5UWJ - chains C and D of the 4 polymer chains in the assembly; structure by X-ray diffraction, 2.22 A resolution.

[Chain C]
Molecule: Exportin-1
Source organism: Saccharomyces cerevisiae
Reference sequence: P30822 (XPO1_YEAST); numbering as in UniProt; present here: 1-376, 414-1058
Sequence (1024 residues; numbered -2 to 1058; 37 numbers in that range are skipped by the numbering (no residue carries them; nothing is unmodelled there); the number before each row is that of its first residue; numbers below 1 keep their minus sign (Gly-2 is residue -2)):
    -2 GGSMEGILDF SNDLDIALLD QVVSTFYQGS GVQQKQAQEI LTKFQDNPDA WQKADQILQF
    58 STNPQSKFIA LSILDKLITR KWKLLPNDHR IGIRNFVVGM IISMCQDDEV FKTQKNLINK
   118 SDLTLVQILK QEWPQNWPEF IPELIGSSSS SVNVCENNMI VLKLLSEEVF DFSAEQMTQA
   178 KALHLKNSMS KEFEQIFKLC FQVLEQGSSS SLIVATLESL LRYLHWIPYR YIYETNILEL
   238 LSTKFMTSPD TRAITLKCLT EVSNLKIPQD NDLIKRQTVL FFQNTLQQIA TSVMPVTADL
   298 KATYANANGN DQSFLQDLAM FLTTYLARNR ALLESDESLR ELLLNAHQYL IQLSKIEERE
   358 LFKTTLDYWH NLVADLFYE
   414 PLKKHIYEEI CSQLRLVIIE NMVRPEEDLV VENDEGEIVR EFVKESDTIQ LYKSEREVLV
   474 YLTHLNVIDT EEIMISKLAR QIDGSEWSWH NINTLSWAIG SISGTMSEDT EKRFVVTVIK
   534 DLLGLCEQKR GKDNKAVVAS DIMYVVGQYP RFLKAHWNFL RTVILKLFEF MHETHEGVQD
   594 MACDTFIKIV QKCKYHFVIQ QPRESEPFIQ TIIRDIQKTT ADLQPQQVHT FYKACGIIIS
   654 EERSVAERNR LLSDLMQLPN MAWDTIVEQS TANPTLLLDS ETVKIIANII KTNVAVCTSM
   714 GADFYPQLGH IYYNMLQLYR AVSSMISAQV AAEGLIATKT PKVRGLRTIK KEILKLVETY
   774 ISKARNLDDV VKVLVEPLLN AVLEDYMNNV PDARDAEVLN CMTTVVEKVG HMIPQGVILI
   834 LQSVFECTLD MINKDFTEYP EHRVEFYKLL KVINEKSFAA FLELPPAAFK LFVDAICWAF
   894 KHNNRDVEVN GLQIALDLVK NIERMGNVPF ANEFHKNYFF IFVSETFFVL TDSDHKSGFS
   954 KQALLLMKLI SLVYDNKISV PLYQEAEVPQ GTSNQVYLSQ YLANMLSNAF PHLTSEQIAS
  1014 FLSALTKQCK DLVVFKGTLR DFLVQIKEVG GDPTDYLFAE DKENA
Disordered / not traced: -2, 440-460, 1054-1058
Sequence notes: expression tag (-2 to 0); conflict Asp441 (Val in P30822), Gly537 (Asp in P30822), Cys539 (Thr in P30822), Glu540 (Val in P30822), Gln541 (Lys in P30822), Cys1022 (Tyr in P30822)

[Chain D]
Molecule: Synaptic functional regulator FMR1
Sequence (15 residues; numbered 423 to 437; the number before each row is that of its first residue):
   423 YLKEVDQLRL ERLQI
Disordered / not traced: 423-426

[Interface between chain C and chain D]
Contacting residue pairs (24; chain C residue first):
  Val529(C) with Leu430(D)
  Ile532(C) with Leu430(D), hydrophobic
  Lys533(C) with Leu430(D)
  Cys539(C) with Leu435(D), hydrophobic; Gln436(D)
  Lys545(C) with Ile437(D)
  Lys548(C) with Gln436(D); Ile437(D)
  Ala552(C) with Ile437(D), hydrophobic
  Phe565(C) with Val427(D), hydrophobic
  His569(C) with Val427(D)
  Asn571(C) with Asp428(D)
  Phe572(C) with Val427(D), hydrophobic; Leu430(D), hydrophobic; Leu432(D), hydrophobic
  Thr575(C) with Leu432(D); Glu433(D)
  Lys579(C) with Leu432(D); Glu433(D), hydrogen bond (side chain-backbone); Leu435(D), hydrogen bond (side chain-backbone)
  Phe583(C) with Leu435(D), hydrophobic; Ile437(D), hydrophobic
  Glu586(C) with Ile437(D)
  Val591(C) with Ile437(D), hydrophobic
Interface residues without a listed pair, chain C (21 interface residues in all): Leu536, Ala549, Ile555, Met556, Val576
Interface residues without a listed pair, chain D (10 interface residues in all): Arg431, Arg434
Interface features reported in the paper:
  - interface residues, chain C: Lys579(C)

[Summary]
Chain C and chain D form an interface of 21 and 10 residues respectively; the contacts include 2 hydrogen
bonds. Among the polar pairs are Lys579(C)-Glu433(D) and Lys579(C)-Leu435(D). From the paper: the interface
residue Lys579(C).
Here chain C is Exportin-1 (Saccharomyces cerevisiae) and chain D is Synaptic functional regulator FMR1. Entry
5UWJ (Crystal Structure of FMRP NES Peptide in complex with CRM1-Ran-RanBP1) was determined by X-ray
diffraction (same publication as 5UWH, 5UWI, 5UWO, 5UWP, 5UWQ, 5UWR and 4 further entries).
